4WUZ - chains B and E of the 5 polymer chains in the assembly; structure by X-ray diffraction, 2.38 A resolution.

# Chain B
Name: Exonuclease
Source organism: Enterobacteria phage lambda
Notes: EC 3.1.11.3
Reference sequence: P03697 (EXO_LAMBD); residues 1-226 here = UniProt positions 1-226
Chain sequence (229 residues; row label = number of the first residue in the row; numbers below 1 keep their minus sign (Gly-2 is residue -2)):
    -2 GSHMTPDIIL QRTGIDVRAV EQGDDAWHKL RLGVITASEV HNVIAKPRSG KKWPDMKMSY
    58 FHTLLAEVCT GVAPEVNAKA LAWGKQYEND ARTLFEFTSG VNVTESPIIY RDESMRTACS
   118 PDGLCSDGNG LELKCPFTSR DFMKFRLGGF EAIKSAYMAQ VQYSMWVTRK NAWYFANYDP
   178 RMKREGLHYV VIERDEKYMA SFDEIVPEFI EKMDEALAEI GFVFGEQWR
Not modelled in the structure: -2 to 0
Sequence notes: expression tag (-2 to 0)
Metal / ion sites: Ca2+: Asp119, Glu129, Leu130 (shared with DG2(E) of chain E)

# Chain E
Molecule: 14-nt DNA strand
Sequence (14 nucleotides; each row starts with the number of its first residue):
     1 AGCTACTGTA CCGA
Metal / ion sites: Ca2+: DG2 (shared with Asp119(B), Glu129(B), Leu130(B) of chain B)

# How chain B and chain E interact
Contacting residue pairs (31; chain B residue first):
  Trp24(B) with DA1(E), sugar contact
  His25(B) with DA1(E), hydrogen bond to the base
  Arg28(B) with DA1(E), salt bridge to the phosphate
  Thr33(B) with DA1(E), hydrogen bond to the phosphate
  Ala34(B) with DA1(E), hydrogen bond to the phosphate
  Ser35(B) with DA1(E), hydrogen bond to the phosphate; DG2(E), phosphate contact
  Val73(B) with DG2(E), hydrogen bond to the base
  Ala77(B) with DC3(E), sugar contact; DT4(E), sugar contact
  Leu78(B) with DG2(E), base contact; DC3(E), base contact
  Gly81(B) with DG2(E), phosphate contact; DC3(E), phosphate contact
  Cys116(B) with DA1(E), phosphate contact
  Ser117(B) with DA1(E), hydrogen bond to the phosphate
  Glu129(B) with DG2(E), phosphate contact
  Lys131(B) with DG2(E), salt bridge to the phosphate; DC3(E), salt bridge to the phosphate
  Cys132(B) with DC3(E), hydrogen bond to the phosphate
  Pro133(B) with DC3(E), phosphate contact; DT4(E), phosphate contact
  Phe134(B) with DC3(E), hydrogen bond to the phosphate; DT4(E), hydrogen bond to the phosphate; DA5(E), phosphate contact
  Thr135(B) with DT4(E), hydrogen bond to the phosphate; DA5(E), phosphate contact
  Arg137(B) with DT4(E), sugar contact
  Asp138(B) with DT4(E), phosphate contact
  Tyr154(B) with DC3(E), sugar contact; DT4(E), phosphate contact
Interface residues without a listed pair, chain B (28 interface residues in all): Gly20, Arg45, Asn74, Ala115, Leu130, Lys151, Gln157
Interface residues without a listed pair, chain E (6 interface residues in all): DC11

# Overview
The interface between chain B and chain E involves 28 residues on one side and 6 on the other, with 10
hydrogen bonds and 3 salt bridges. Polar pairs include His25(B)-DA1(E), Val73(B)-DG2(E) and Thr33(B)-DA1(E).
Asp119(B), Glu129(B), Leu130(B) and DG2(E) coordinate Ca2+.
Here chain B is Exonuclease (Enterobacteria phage lambda) and chain E is a 14-nt DNA strand. Entry 4WUZ
(Crystal structure of lambda exonuclease in complex with DNA and Ca2+) was determined by X-ray diffraction.
